PDB entry 4LEA | X-ray diffraction, 2.55 A resolution | chain A

[Chain A]
Molecule: Pyocin L1
Organism: Pseudomonas aeruginosa
Amino-acid sequence (268 residues; each row starts with the number of its first residue):
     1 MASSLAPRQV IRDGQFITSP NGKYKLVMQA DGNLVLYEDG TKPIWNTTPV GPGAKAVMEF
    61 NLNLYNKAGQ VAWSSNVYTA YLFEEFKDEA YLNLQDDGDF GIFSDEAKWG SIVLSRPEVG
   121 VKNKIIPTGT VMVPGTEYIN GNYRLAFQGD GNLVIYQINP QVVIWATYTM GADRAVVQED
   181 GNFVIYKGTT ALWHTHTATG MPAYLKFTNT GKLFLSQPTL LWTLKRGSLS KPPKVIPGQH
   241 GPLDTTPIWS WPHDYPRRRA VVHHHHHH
Not modelled in the structure: 1, 256-268
Small-molecule neighbours:
  - beta-D-mannopyranose (BMA), molecule 1: Trp-109, Gly-110, Ser-111, Ile-112, Val-113, Trp-193
  - beta-D-mannopyranose (BMA), molecule 2: Trp-109, Leu-192, Trp-193, His-194, His-196
  - beta-D-mannopyranose (BMA), molecule 3: Lys-124, Glu-137, Tyr-138, Ile-139
  - beta-D-mannopyranose (BMA), molecule 4: Gln-148, Asp-150, Asn-152, Val-154, Tyr-156, Val-163, Ala-166, Tyr-168, Met-170
  - beta-D-mannopyranose (BMA), molecule 5: Gln-178, Asp-180, Asn-182, Val-184, Tyr-186, Ala-191, His-194, Ala-198
From the paper describing this entry:
  - binding site for beta-D-mannopyranose: His-194
  - mutagenesis - D150A (10-fold), D180A (Kd >500 uM): decreased binding to CPA
  - mutagenesis - D150A/D180A: abolished binding to CPA

[Overview]
Ligands of chain A: 5 copies of beta-D-mannopyranose. From the paper: a binding site for beta-D-mannopyranose
at His-194; D150A and D180A reduce binding to CPA.
Chain A is Pyocin L1 (Pseudomonas aeruginosa); the structure, The Crystal Structure of Pyocin L1 bound to
D-mannose at 2.55 Angstroms, was determined by X-ray diffraction together with 4LE7 and 4LED from the same
study.
